PDB entry 8UR8 | electron microscopy, 2.97 A resolution | chains C and D of the 4 polymer chains in the assembly

# Chain C (and D)
Molecule: Oleate hydratase
Organism: Staphylococcus aureus
Notes: chain D of this document is another copy of the same molecule, construct and numbering; everything in this record applies to it too
UniProtKB: A0A0D6GJV1 (A0A0D6GJV1_STAAU); residue numbers follow UniProt; this construct covers 1-591
Chain sequence (611 residues; numbered -19 to 591; the number before each row is that of its first residue; numbers below 1 keep their minus sign (Met-19 is residue -19)):
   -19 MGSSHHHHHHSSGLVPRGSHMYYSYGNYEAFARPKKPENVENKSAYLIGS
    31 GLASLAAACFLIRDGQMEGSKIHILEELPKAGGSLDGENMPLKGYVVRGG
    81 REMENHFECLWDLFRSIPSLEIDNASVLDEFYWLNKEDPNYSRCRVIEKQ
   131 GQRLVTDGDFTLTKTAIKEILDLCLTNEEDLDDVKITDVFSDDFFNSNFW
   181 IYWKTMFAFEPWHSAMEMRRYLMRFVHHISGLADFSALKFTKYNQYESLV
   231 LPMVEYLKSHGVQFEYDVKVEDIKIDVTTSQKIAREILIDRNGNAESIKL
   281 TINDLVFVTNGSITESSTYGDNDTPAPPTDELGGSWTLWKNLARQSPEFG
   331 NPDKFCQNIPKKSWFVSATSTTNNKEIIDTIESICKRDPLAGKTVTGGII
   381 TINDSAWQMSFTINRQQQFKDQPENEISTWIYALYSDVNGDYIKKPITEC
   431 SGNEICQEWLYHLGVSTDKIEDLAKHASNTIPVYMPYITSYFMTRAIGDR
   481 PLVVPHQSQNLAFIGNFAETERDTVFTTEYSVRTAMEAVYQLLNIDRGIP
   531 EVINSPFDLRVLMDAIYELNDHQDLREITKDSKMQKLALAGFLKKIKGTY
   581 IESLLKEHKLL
Not modelled in the structure: -19 to -2, 61-74
Construct notes: initiating methionine (-19); expression tag (-18 to 0)
What the authors report for this chain:
  - self-association interface (contacts with another copy of this molecule); pairs are residue here / residue on that copy: Glu362-Arg324 (salt bridge), Asp368-Arg324 (salt bridge)

# How chain C and chain D interact
Pairs across the interface (97; chain C residue first):
  Tyr2(C) with Tyr112(D), hydrogen bond
  Tyr5(C) with His86(D), hydrogen bond (backbone-side chain); Ile533(D), hydrophobic
  Gly6(C) with Glu88(D)
  Asn7(C) with Ala10(D); Glu88(D), hydrogen bond (backbone-side chain); Asp92(D)
  Tyr8(C) with Asn85(D); Trp91(D); Leu108(D), hydrophobic; Phe111(D), hydrogen bond (side chain-backbone); Tyr112(D); Lys219(D)
  Glu9(C) with Tyr112(D), hydrogen bond
  Ala10(C) with Asn7(D); Phe11(D)
  Phe11(C) with Ala10(D); Phe11(D), hydrophobic; Trp91(D); Arg95(D); Leu108(D), hydrophobic
  Ala12(C) with Tyr112(D), hydrophobic
  Arg13(C) with Asn104(D), hydrogen bond (side chain-backbone); Ala105(D); Asp109(D), salt bridge; Trp113(D), hydrogen bond (backbone-side chain)
  Pro14(C) with Trp113(D)
  Lys15(C) with Trp113(D)
  Asn85(C) with Tyr8(D)
  His86(C) with Tyr5(D), hydrogen bond (side chain-backbone)
  Glu88(C) with Gly6(D); Asn7(D), hydrogen bond (side chain-backbone)
  Trp91(C) with Asn7(D); Tyr8(D); Phe11(D)
  Asp92(C) with Asn7(D); Phe11(D)
  Arg95(C) with Phe11(D)
  Asn104(C) with Arg13(D), hydrogen bond (backbone-side chain)
  Ala105(C) with Arg13(D)
  Leu108(C) with Tyr8(D), hydrophobic; Phe11(D), hydrophobic
  Asp109(C) with Arg13(D), salt bridge
  Phe111(C) with Tyr8(D)
  Tyr112(C) with Tyr2(D), hydrogen bond; Tyr8(D); Glu9(D), hydrogen bond; Ala12(D), hydrophobic; Arg13(D); Asp526(D); Arg527(D)
  Trp113(C) with Arg13(D), hydrogen bond (side chain-backbone); Pro14(D); Lys15(D)
  Lys116(C) with Asp526(D), salt bridge
  Cys154(C) with Tyr580(D)
  Leu155(C) with Thr579(D); Tyr580(D), hydrogen bond (backbone-backbone); Ile581(D), hydrophobic
  Asn157(C) with Gly578(D); Thr579(D), hydrogen bond (side chain-backbone); Tyr580(D); Ser583(D), hydrogen bond
  Arg199(C) with Tyr580(D)
  Met203(C) with Tyr580(D), hydrophobic
  Lys219(C) with Tyr8(D)
  Asp526(C) with Tyr112(D), hydrogen bond (backbone-side chain); Lys116(D), salt bridge
  Arg527(C) with Tyr112(D)
  Pro530(C) with Asn7(D)
  Glu531(C) with Arg540(D), salt bridge
  Ile533(C) with Tyr5(D), hydrophobic
  Asn534(C) with Asn534(D); Arg540(D)
  Phe537(C) with Phe537(D); Asp538(D); Leu539(D), hydrogen bond (backbone-backbone); Arg540(D); Tyr580(D)
  Asp538(C) with Asn534(D); Phe537(D)
  Leu539(C) with Phe537(D), hydrogen bond (backbone-backbone); Leu539(D), hydrophobic
  Arg540(C) with Glu531(D), salt bridge; Asn534(D); Phe537(D)
  Gly578(C) with Asn157(D), hydrogen bond (backbone-side chain)
  Thr579(C) with Leu155(D); Asn157(D), hydrogen bond (backbone-side chain)
  Tyr580(C) with Cys154(D); Leu155(D), hydrogen bond (backbone-backbone); Asn157(D); Arg199(D); Met203(D), hydrophobic; Phe537(D)
  Ile581(C) with Leu155(D), hydrophobic
  Ser583(C) with Asn157(D), hydrogen bond
Interface residues without a listed pair, chain C (56 interface residues in all): Asn115, Glu117, Thr156, Asp160, Gly528, Ser535, Val541, Leu542, Leu584
Interface residues without a listed pair, chain D (56 interface residues in all): Asn115, Glu117, Thr156, Asp160, Arg502, Gly528, Pro530, Ser535, Leu542, Leu584

# Overview
The chain C/chain D interface involves 56 residues from each chain, with 23 hydrogen bonds and 6 salt bridges.
Polar pairs include Arg13(C)-Asp109(D), Lys116(C)-Asp526(D) and Glu531(C)-Arg540(D). The paper reports a
self-association interface involving Glu362(C) and Asp368(C).
Both chains are Oleate hydratase (Staphylococcus aureus). Entry 8UR8 (Cryo-EM reconstruction of Staphylococcus
aureus oleate hydratase (OhyA) dimer of dimers) was determined by electron microscopy (same publication as
9AXE).
